Entry 7KGB (electron microscopy, 2.70 A resolution); this record covers chains A and E of the 52 polymer chains in the assembly.

Chain A:
Molecule: 23S rRNA
Organism: Mycobacterium tuberculosis (strain ATCC 25618 / H37Rv)
Sequence (3138 nucleotides; row label = number of the first residue in the row):
     1 UUGUAAGUGUCUAAGGGCGCAUGGUGGAUGCCUUGGCAUCGAGAGCCGAU
    51 GAAGGACGUGGGAGGCUGCGAUAUGCCUCGGGGAGCUGUCAACCGAGCGU
   101 GGAUCCGAGGAUUUCCGAAUGGGGAAACCCAGCACGAGUGAUGUCGUGCU
   151 ACCCGCAUCUGAAUAUAUAGGGUGCGGGAGGGAACGCGGGGAAGUGAAAC
   201 AUCUCAGUACCCGUAGGAGGAGAAAACAAUUGUGAUUCCGCAAGUAGUGG
   251 CGAGCGAACGCGGAACAGGCUAAACCGCACGCAUGGGUAACCGGGUAGGG
   301 GUUGUGUGUGCGGGGUUGUGGGAGGAUAUGUCUCAGCGCUACCCGGCUGA
   351 GAGGCAGUCAGAAAGUGUCGUGGUUAGCGGAAGUGGCCUGGGAUGGUCUG
   401 CCGUAGACGGUGAGAGCCCGGUACGCGAAAACCCGGCACCUGCCUAGUAU
   451 CAAUUCCCGAGUAGCAGCGGGCCCGUGGAAUCCGCUGUGAAUCCGCCGGG
   501 ACCACCCGGUAAGCCUAAAUACUCCUCGAUGACCGAUAGCGGAUUAGUAC
   551 CGUGAGGGAAUGGUGAAAAGUACCCCGGGAGGGGAGUGAAAGAGUACCUG
   601 AAACCGUGUGCCUACAAUCCGUCAGAGCCUCCUUUUCCUCUCCGGAGGAG
   651 GGUGGUGAUGGCGUGCCUUUUGAAGAAUGAGCCUGCGAGUCAGGGACAUG
   701 UCGCAAGGUUAACCCGUGUGGGGUAGCCGCAGCGAAAGCGAGUCUGAAUA
   751 GGGCGACCCACACGCGCAUACGCGCGUGUGAAUAGUGGCGUGUUCUGGAC
   801 CCGAAGCGGAGUGAUCUACCCAUGGCCAGGGUGAAGCGCGGGUAAGACCG
   851 CGUGGAGGCCCGAACCCACUUAGGUUGAAGACUGAGGGGAUGAGCUGUGG
   901 GUAGGGGUGAAAGGCCAAUCAAACUCCGUGAUAGCUGGUUCUCCCCGAAA
   951 UGCAUUUAGGUGCAGCGUUGCGUGGUUCACCGCGGAGGUAGAGCUACUGG
  1001 AUGGCCGAUGGGCCCUACUAGGUUACUGACGUCAGCCAAACUCCGAAUGC
  1051 CGUGGUGUAAAGCGUGGCAGUGAGACGGCGGGGGAUAAGCUCCGUACGUC
  1101 GAAAGGGAAACAGCCCAGAUCGCCGGCUAAGGCCCCCAAGCGUGUGCUAA
  1151 GUGGGAAAGGAUGUGCAGUCGCAAAGACAACCAGGAGGUUGGCUUAGAAG
  1201 CAGCCACCCUUGAAAGAGUGCGUAAUAGCUCACUGGUCAAGUGAUUGUGC
  1251 GCCGAUAAUGUAGCGGGGCUCAAGCACACCGCCGAAGCCGCGGCACAUCC
  1301 ACCUUGUGGUGGGUGUGGGUAGGGGAGCGUCCCUCAUUCAGCGAAGCCAC
  1351 CGGGUGACCGGUGGUGGAGGGUGGGGGAGUGAGAAUGCAGGCAUGAGUAG
  1401 CGACAAGGCAAGUGAGAACCUUGCCCGCCGAAAGACCAAGGGUUCCUGGG
  1451 CCAGGCCAGUCCGCCCAGGGUGAGUCGGGACCUAAGGCGAGGCCGACAGG
  1501 CGUAGUCGAUGGACAACGGGUUGAUAUUCCCGUACCCGUGUGUGGGCGCC
  1551 CGUGACGAAUCAGCGGUACUAACCACCCAAAACCGGAUCGAUCACUCCCC
  1601 UUCGGGGGUGUGGAGUUCUGGGGCUGCGUGGGAACUUCGCUGGUAGUAGU
  1651 CAAGCGAAGGGGUGACGCAGGAAGGUAGCCGUACCAGUCAGUGGUAACAC
  1701 UGGGGCAAGCCGGUAGGGAGAGCGAUAGGCAAAUCCGUCGCUCACUAAUC
  1751 CUGAGAGGUGACGCAUAGCCGGUUGAGGCGAAUUCGGUGAUCCUCUGCUG
  1801 CCAAGAAAAGCCUCUAGCGAGCACACACACGGCCCGUACCCCAAACCGAC
  1851 ACAGGUGGUCAGGUAGAGCAUACCAAGGCGUACGAGAUAACUAUGGUUAA
  1901 GGAACUCGGCAAAAUGCCCCCGUAACUUCGGGAGAAGGGGGACCGGAAUA
  1951 UCGUGAACACCCUUGCGGUGGGAGCGGGAUCCGGUCGCAGAAACCAGUGA
  2001 GGAGCGACUGUUUACUAAAAACACAGGUCCGUGCGAAGUCGCAAGACGAU
  2051 GUAUACGGACUGACGCCUGCCCGGUGCUGGAAGGUUAAGAGGACCCGUUA
  2101 ACCCGCAAGGGUGAAGCGGAGAAUUUAAGCCCCAGUAAACGGCGGUGGUA
  2151 ACUAUAACCAUCCUAAGGUAGCGAAAUUCCUUGUCGGGUAAGUUCCGACC
  2201 UGCACGAAUGGCGUAACGACUUCUCAACUGUCUCAACCAUAGACUCGGCG
  2251 AAAUUGCACUACGAGUAAAGAUGCUCGUUACGCGCGGCAGGACGAAAAGA
  2301 CCCCGGGACCUUCACUACAACUUGGUAUUGAUGUUCGGUACGGUUUGUGU
  2351 AGGAUAGGUGGGAGACUGUGAAACCUCGACGCCAGUUGGGGCGGAGUCGU
  2401 UGUUGAAAUACCACUCUGAUCGUAUUGGGCAUCUAACCUCGAACCCUGAA
  2451 UCGGGUUUAGGGACAGUGCCUGGCGGGUAGUUUAACUGGGGCGGUUGCCU
  2501 CCUAAAAUGUAACGGAGGCGCCCAAAGGUUCCCUCAACCUGGACGGCAAU
  2551 CAGGUGGCGAGUGUAAAUGCACAAGGGAGCUUGACUGCGAGACUUACAAG
  2601 UCAAGCAGGGACGAAAGUCGGGAUUAGUGAUCCGGCACCCCCGAGUGGAA
  2651 GGGGUGUCGCUCAACGGAUAAAAGGUACCCCGGGGAUAACAGGCUGAUCU
  2701 UCCCCAAGAGUCCAUAUCGACGGGAUGGUUUGGCACCUCGAUGUCGGCUC
  2751 GUCGCAUCCUGGGGCUGGAGCAGGUCCCAAGGGUUGGGCUGUUCGCCCAU
  2801 UAAAGCGGCACGCGAGCUGGGUUUAGAACGUCGUGAGACAGUUCGGUCUC
  2851 UAUCCGCCGCGCGCGUCAGAAACUUGAGGAAACCUGUCCCUAGUACGAGA
  2901 GGACCGGGACGGACGAACCUCUGGUGCACCAGUUGUCCCGCCAGGGGCAC
  2951 CGCUGGAUAGCCACGUUCGGUCAGGAUAACCGCUGAAAGCAUCUAAGCGG
  3001 GAAACCUUCUCCAAGAUCAGGUUUCUCACCCACUUGGUGGGAUAAGGCCC
  3051 CCCGCAGAACACGGGUUCAAUAGGUCAGACCUGGAAGCUCAGUAAUGGGU
  3101 GUAGGGAACUGGUGCUAACCGGCCGAAAACUUACAACA
Unresolved in the structure: 1-4, 1013-1022, 3133-3138
Modified positions: 5MU (5-methyluridine 5'-monophosphate) at position 2177, 6MZ (N6-methyladenosine-5'-monophosphate) at position 2268, 6MZ (N6-methyladenosine-5'-monophosphate) at position 2296, OMG (o2'-methylguanosine-5'-monophosphate) at position 2489, OMC (o2'-methylycytidine-5'-monophosphate) at position 2736, OMG (o2'-methylguanosine-5'-monophosphate) at position 2791
Bound ions: Mg2+ site 1: A13, G15, G16; Mg2+ site 2: A14, G15; Mg2+ site 3: C31, G1370; Mg2+ site 4: C46, G217; Mg2+ site 5 near U72 (its only coordinating residue here); Mg2+ site 6 near U120 (its only coordinating residue here); Mg2+ site 7: A162, U166; Mg2+ site 8: G194, U2481; Mg2+ site 9 near G194 (its only coordinating residue here); Mg2+ site 10: A199, C200; Mg2+ site 11 near G220 (its only coordinating residue here); Mg2+ site 12 near C251 (its only coordinating residue here); 204 more Mg2+ sites not listed
Residues lining bound ligands: Sequanamycin 9 (WDP): G874, U875, G877, G880, A881, 6MZ_2296, A2297, A2300, A2741, G2743, U2744, U2847, C2848, U2849

Chain E:
Name: 50S ribosomal protein L4
Organism: Mycobacterium tuberculosis (strain ATCC 25618 / H37Rv)
Reference sequence: P9WH85 (RL4_MYCTU); numbering as in UniProt (aligned over 1-223)
Chain sequence (223 residues; each row starts with the number of its first residue):
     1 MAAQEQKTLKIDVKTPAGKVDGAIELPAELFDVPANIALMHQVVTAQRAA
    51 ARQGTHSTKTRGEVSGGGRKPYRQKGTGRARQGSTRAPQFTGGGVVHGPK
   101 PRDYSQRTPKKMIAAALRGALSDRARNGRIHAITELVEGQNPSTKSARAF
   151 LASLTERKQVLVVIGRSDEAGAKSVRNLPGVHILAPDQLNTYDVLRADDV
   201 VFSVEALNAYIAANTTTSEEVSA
Unresolved in the structure: 1-8, 216-223
Residues lining bound ligands: Sequanamycin 9 (WDP): Arg73, Lys75, Gly76

Interface between chain A and chain E:
Pairs across the interface (148; chain A residue first):
  C37(A) with Ser57(E), sugar contact
  A38(A) with Thr55(E), base contact; Ser57(E), sugar contact; Pro101(E), sugar contact
  C402(A) with Lys145(E), salt bridge to the phosphate
  G403(A) with Thr144(E), sugar contact; Arg148(E), base contact; Asn177(E), hydrogen bond to the sugar; Leu178(E), base contact; Pro179(E), base contact
  U404(A) with Pro142(E), base contact; Ser143(E), phosphate contact; Thr144(E), hydrogen bond to the phosphate; Lys173(E), hydrogen bond to the base; Arg176(E), hydrogen bond to the phosphate
  A405(A) with Arg176(E), salt bridge to the phosphate; Asn177(E), hydrogen bond to the phosphate
  G406(A) with Asn177(E), hydrogen bond to the sugar; Pro179(E), base contact
  A423(A) with Arg176(E), hydrogen bond to the sugar
  U530(A) with Gln53(E), hydrogen bond to the sugar
  G531(A) with Gln53(E), hydrogen bond to the sugar; Thr55(E), hydrogen bond to the base
  A532(A) with Arg48(E), hydrogen bond to the base; Ala49(E), base contact; Arg52(E), base contact; Gln53(E), hydrogen bond to the phosphate
  C533(A) with Arg52(E), salt bridge to the phosphate; His56(E), salt bridge to the phosphate
  U537(A) with Thr91(E), hydrogen bond to the base
  A538(A) with Gly92(E), hydrogen bond to the phosphate
  G539(A) with Val95(E), phosphate contact
  C540(A) with Lys59(E), salt bridge to the phosphate
  G541(A) with Lys59(E), phosphate contact; Val64(E), phosphate contact; Ser65(E), hydrogen bond to the phosphate
  G547(A) with Ser65(E), base contact
  G557(A) with Arg69(E), hydrogen bond to the sugar
  G558(A) with Gly66(E), phosphate contact; Gly67(E), hydrogen bond to the phosphate
  A559(A) with Arg86(E), salt bridge to the phosphate
  G685(A) with Thr91(E), base contact
  A688(A) with Val96(E), sugar contact; His97(E), phosphate contact
  U690(A) with His97(E), stacking on the base
  C691(A) with Arg102(E), hydrogen bond to the phosphate
  A692(A) with Arg102(E), salt bridge to the phosphate
  G694(A) with Arg107(E), hydrogen bond to the base
  C702(A) with Asn36(E), phosphate contact; Leu39(E), sugar contact; Met112(E), base contact
  G703(A) with Asn36(E), hydrogen bond to the phosphate; Met112(E), sugar contact
  U709(A) with Lys111(E), salt bridge to the phosphate
  U710(A) with Arg107(E), phosphate contact; Pro109(E), phosphate contact; Lys110(E), phosphate contact
  A711(A) with Arg107(E), salt bridge to the phosphate
  G716(A) with Arg166(E), hydrogen bond to the sugar; Gln188(E), hydrogen bond to the base
  U717(A) with Ile183(E), base contact
  G718(A) with His182(E), hydrogen bond to the base; Asn190(E), base contact; Asp193(E), hydrogen bond to the base
  U719(A) with Gln47(E), hydrogen bond to the sugar; Ala50(E), sugar contact; Ala51(E), base contact; Asn190(E), sugar contact
  G720(A) with Gln47(E), phosphate contact; Ile113(E), phosphate contact; Asp187(E), hydrogen bond to the sugar; Gln188(E), base contact; Leu189(E), sugar contact
  G721(A) with Ile113(E), phosphate contact
  G723(A) with Lys110(E), hydrogen bond to the base
  G787(A) with Pro109(E), sugar contact; Met112(E), base contact
  G788(A) with Gln42(E), hydrogen bond to the base; Arg107(E), salt bridge to the phosphate; Thr108(E), sugar contact; Pro109(E), sugar contact
  C789(A) with Gln42(E), sugar contact; Gln106(E), sugar contact; Arg107(E), phosphate contact
  C800(A) with His97(E), hydrogen bond to the sugar
  C801(A) with Pro88(E), phosphate contact; Val96(E), sugar contact; His97(E), phosphate contact
  C802(A) with Arg61(E), salt bridge to the phosphate; Gln82(E), phosphate contact; Pro88(E), phosphate contact; Gln89(E), hydrogen bond to the sugar
  G803(A) with Arg61(E), salt bridge to the phosphate; Lys70(E), hydrogen bond to the phosphate; Gln74(E), hydrogen bond to the sugar; Arg81(E), sugar contact; Gln82(E), phosphate contact; Gly83(E), phosphate contact; Ser84(E), phosphate contact
  A804(A) with Lys70(E), salt bridge to the phosphate; Gln74(E), sugar contact; Gly83(E), phosphate contact
  A805(A) with Lys70(E), phosphate contact
  U925(A) with Arg69(E), phosphate contact
  C926(A) with Arg69(E), salt bridge to the phosphate
  C927(A) with Gly68(E), phosphate contact
  G930(A) with Thr60(E), hydrogen bond to the base; Arg61(E), sugar contact; Gly62(E), base contact
  U936(A) with Arg81(E), hydrogen bond to the base
  C1333(A) with Arg48(E), hydrogen bond to the sugar
  U1334(A) with Arg48(E), sugar contact; Tyr192(E), hydrogen bond to the sugar
  A1336(A) with Gln159(E), phosphate contact
  U1337(A) with Lys158(E), salt bridge to the phosphate
  G1375(A) with His41(E), hydrogen bond to the sugar; Arg48(E), base contact
  G1376(A) with His41(E), phosphate contact
  G1377(A) with Arg52(E), hydrogen bond to the sugar
  A1378(A) with Arg102(E), salt bridge to the phosphate
  G1379(A) with Thr58(E), base contact; Val95(E), base contact; Pro99(E), base contact
  A1385(A) with Gln89(E), base contact
  U1386(A) with Gly78(E), base contact; Arg79(E), hydrogen bond to the base; Ala80(E), phosphate contact
  G1387(A) with Ala80(E), phosphate contact; Gln82(E), hydrogen bond to the phosphate; Gln89(E), hydrogen bond to the base
  C1388(A) with Gln82(E), phosphate contact; Gln89(E), sugar contact; Phe90(E), sugar contact; Thr91(E), hydrogen bond to the sugar
  A1389(A) with Thr91(E), hydrogen bond to the sugar
  A2297(A) with Gly76(E), phosphate contact; Gly78(E), sugar contact
  A2298(A) with Lys75(E), sugar contact; Gly76(E), hydrogen bond to the phosphate; Thr77(E), phosphate contact; Gly78(E), phosphate contact; Arg81(E), base contact
  G2299(A) with Lys75(E), salt bridge to the phosphate
  C2681(A) with Lys75(E), phosphate contact
  G2682(A) with Gln74(E), hydrogen bond to the phosphate; Lys75(E), salt bridge to the phosphate; Arg81(E), phosphate contact
  G2683(A) with Arg81(E), salt bridge to the phosphate
Other interface residues (no listed pair), chain A (83 interface residues in all): U39, A407, C424, G687, G689, C704, G708, G722, G798, C1335
Other interface residues (no listed pair), chain E (85 interface residues in all): Thr45, Gly54, Glu63, Ala87, Ser174, Leu184, Arg196

Overview:
83 residues of chain A and 85 residues of chain E are in contact; the contacts include 45 hydrogen bonds, 19
salt bridges and 1 aromatic stacking contact. Polar pairs include U404(A)-Lys173(E), G531(A)-Thr55(E) and
A532(A)-Arg48(E). Sequanamycin 9 is bound between chain A and chain E.
Here chain A is 23S rRNA and chain E is 50S ribosomal protein L4, both from Mycobacterium tuberculosis (strain
ATCC 25618 / H37Rv). Entry 7KGB (CryoEM structure of A2296-methylated Mycobacterium tuberculosis ribosome
bound with SEQ-9) was determined by electron microscopy, deposited together with 7SFR.
